Entry 7VY3 (electron microscopy, 2.63 A resolution); this record covers chains L and X of the 25 polymer chains in the assembly.

# Chain L
Name: Photosynthetic reaction center L subunit
Organism: Rhodobacter sphaeroides f. sp. denitrificans
UniProtKB: A0A7Z6QV46 (A0A7Z6QV46_CERSP); residues 1-281 here correspond to UniProt positions 2-282 (UniProt number = residue number + 1)
Sequence (281 residues; each row starts with the number of its first residue):
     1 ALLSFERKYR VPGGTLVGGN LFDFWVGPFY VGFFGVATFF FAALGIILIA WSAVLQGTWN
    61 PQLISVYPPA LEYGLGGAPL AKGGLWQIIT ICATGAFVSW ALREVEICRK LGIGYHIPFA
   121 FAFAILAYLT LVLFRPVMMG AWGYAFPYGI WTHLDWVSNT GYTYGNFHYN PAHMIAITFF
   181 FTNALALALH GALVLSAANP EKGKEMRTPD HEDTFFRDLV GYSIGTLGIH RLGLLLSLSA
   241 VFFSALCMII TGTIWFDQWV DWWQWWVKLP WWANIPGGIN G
Bound ions: Fe ion: His190, His230 (shared with 3 residues of chain M)
Residues lining bound ligands:
  - bacteriochlorophyll a (BCL), molecule 1: Leu21, Phe22, Phe33, Val36
  - bacteriochlorophyll a (BCL), molecule 2: Ile46, Ile49, Phe97, Tyr128, Leu131, Phe146, Ile150, Trp151, His153, Leu154, Trp156, Val157
  - bacteriochlorophyll a (BCL), molecule 3: Phe97, Phe121, Ala124, Ile125, Ala127, Tyr128, Leu131, Trp156, Val157, Ser158, Thr160, Gly161, Tyr162, Asn166, Phe167, His168, His173, Ala176, Ile177, Phe180, Phe181, Val241, Ser244, Ala245, Cys247, Met248
  - bacteriochlorophyll a (BCL), molecule 4: Val157, Tyr162, His168, Phe181
  - bacteriochlorophyll a (BCL), molecule 5: His168, His173, Met174, Ile177, Thr178, Phe181, Thr182, Leu185
  - bacteriopheophytin a (BPH), molecule 1: Thr38, Phe41, Ala42, Gly45, Ile46, Ile49, Ile89, Cys92, Ala93, Ala96, Phe97, Trp100, Glu104, Ile117, Ala120, Phe121, Phe123, Ala124, Tyr128, Phe146, Tyr148, Gly149, Ile150, His153, Phe180, Ser237, Leu238, Val241
  - bacteriopheophytin a (BPH), molecule 2: Phe181, Ala184, Leu185, Ala188, Leu189, Phe216, Leu219, Val220
  - phosphatidylethanolamine (PTY): Ala1, Pro28, Phe29, Phe39, Ala42, Ala43
  - ubiquinone-10 (U10), molecule 1: Val26, Phe29, Val31, Gly35, Phe39, Trp100, Arg103
  - ubiquinone-10 (U10), molecule 2: Val36, Ala37, Phe40, Phe41, Ile91, Gly95
  - ubiquinone-10 (U10), molecule 3: Ile175, Thr178, Phe179, Thr182, Ala186, Leu189, His190, Leu193, Val194, Glu212, Asp213, Phe216, Tyr222, Ser223, Ile224, Gly225, Thr226, Ile229, Leu232, Leu236
  - ubiquinone-10 (U10), molecule 4: Thr178, Trp263, Trp265, Trp266

# Chain X
Name: PufX
Organism: Rhodobacter sphaeroides f. sp. denitrificans
UniProtKB: A0A7Z6QV32 (A0A7Z6QV32_CERSP); residues 2-82 here = UniProt positions 2-82
Sequence (81 residues; each row starts with the number of its first residue):
     2 ADKTIFNDHL NTNPKTNLRL WVAFQMMKGA GWAGGVFFGT LLLIGFFRVV GRMLPIDENP
    62 APAPNITGAL ETGIELIKHL V
Unresolved in the structure: 2-16, 69-82
Residues lining bound ligands:
  - bacteriochlorophyll a (BCL): Ala24, Met27, Met28, Ala31
  - spheroidene (SPO): Arg20, Val23, Ala24, Met27
Reported in the primary citation:
  - mutagenesis - R49L, G52L, R53L: abolished binding to dimeric LH1-RC (citing earlier work)

# Chain L / chain X interface
Pairs across the interface (34):
  Tyr67(L) - Thr68(X)
  Pro68(L) - Asn66(X)
  Leu71(L) - Ala64(X)  hydrophobic
  Leu75(L) - Arg49(X)
  Leu133(L) - Ile45(X)  hydrophobic
  Phe134(L) - Leu44(X)  hydrophobic
  Phe134(L) - Phe48(X)  hydrophobic
  Val137(L) - Ile45(X)
  Val137(L) - Phe48(X)  hydrophobic
  Val137(L) - Arg49(X)  hydrogen bond (backbone-side chain)
  Met138(L) - Phe48(X)  hydrophobic
  Met138(L) - Arg49(X)
  Met138(L) - Gly52(X)
  Met138(L) - Leu55(X)  hydrophobic
  Met138(L) - Ile57(X)
  Met139(L) - Ala62(X)  hydrophobic
  Gly140(L) - Arg49(X)
  Gly143(L) - Pro65(X)
  Gly143(L) - Asn66(X)
  Tyr144(L) - Ala62(X)  hydrogen bond (side chain-backbone)
  Tyr144(L) - Pro63(X)
  Tyr144(L) - Pro65(X)
  Ala145(L) - Asn66(X)
  Pro147(L) - Asn66(X)
  Trp156(L) - Pro65(X)
  Trp156(L) - Asn66(X)
  Asn159(L) - Pro65(X)  hydrogen bond (side chain-backbone)
  Thr160(L) - Pro65(X)
  Thr163(L) - Pro63(X)
  Thr253(L) - Leu55(X)
  Thr253(L) - Ile57(X)
  Phe256(L) - Pro56(X)  hydrophobic
  Phe256(L) - Ile57(X)
  Phe256(L) - Asn60(X)
Interface residues without a listed pair, chain L (25 interface residues in all): Ala70, Asp155, Tyr164, Gly252, Ile254
Interface residues without a listed pair, chain X (17 interface residues in all): Val51, Ile67

# Summary
25 residues of chain L and 17 residues of chain X are in contact, with 3 hydrogen bonds. Among the polar pairs
are Val137(L)-Arg49(X), Tyr144(L)-Ala62(X) and Asn159(L)-Pro65(X). The paper reports that R49L, G52L and R53L
of chain X abolish binding to dimeric LH1-RC.
Here chain L is Photosynthetic reaction center L subunit and chain X is PufX, both from Rhodobacter
sphaeroides f. sp. denitrificans. Entry 7VY3 (Structure of photosynthetic LH1-rc super-complex of rhodobacter
sphaeroides lacking protein-U) was determined by electron microscopy together with 7VY2 from the same study.
